Entry 8PSQ (electron microscopy, 2.65 A resolution); this record covers chains B and C of the 5 polymer chains in the assembly.

[Chain B]
Molecule: Putative PB1
Source organism: Tilapia lake virus
UniProtKB: A0A1Y9SHW4 (A0A1Y9SHW4_9VIRU); numbering as in UniProt (aligned over 1-519)
Amino-acid sequence (519 residues; row label = number of the first residue in the row):
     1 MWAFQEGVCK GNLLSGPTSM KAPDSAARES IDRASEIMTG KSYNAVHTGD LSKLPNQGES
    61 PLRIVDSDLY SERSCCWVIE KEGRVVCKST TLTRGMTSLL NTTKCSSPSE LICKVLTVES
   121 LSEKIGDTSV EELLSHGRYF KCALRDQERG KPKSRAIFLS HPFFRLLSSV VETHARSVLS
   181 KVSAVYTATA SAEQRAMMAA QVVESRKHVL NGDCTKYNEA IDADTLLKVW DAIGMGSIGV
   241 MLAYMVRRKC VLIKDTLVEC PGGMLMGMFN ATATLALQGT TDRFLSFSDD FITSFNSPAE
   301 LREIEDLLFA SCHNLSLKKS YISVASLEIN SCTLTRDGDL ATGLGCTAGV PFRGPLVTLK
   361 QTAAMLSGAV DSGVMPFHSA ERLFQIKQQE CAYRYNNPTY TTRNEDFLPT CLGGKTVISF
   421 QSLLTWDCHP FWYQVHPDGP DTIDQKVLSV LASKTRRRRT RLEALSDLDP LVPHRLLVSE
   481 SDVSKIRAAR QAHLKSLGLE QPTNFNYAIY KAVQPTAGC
Disordered / not traced: 516-519
Bound ions: Mg2+ near Asp290 (its only coordinating residue here)
What the authors report for this chain:
  - specificity-determining residues: Asn270 (proposed by the authors, not directly observed)

[Chain C]
Molecule: RNA-dependent RNA polymerase
Source organism: Tilapia lake virus
UniProtKB: A0A7G3S745 (A0A7G3S745_9VIRU); residues 1-457 here = UniProt positions 1-457
Amino-acid sequence (478 residues; each row starts with the number of its first residue):
     1 MSQFGKSFKG RTEVTITEYR SHTVKDVHRS LLTADKSLRK SFCFRNALNQ FLDKDLPLLP
    61 IRPKLESRVA VKKSKLRSQL SFRPGLTQEE AIDLYNKGYD GDSVSGALQD RVVNEPVAYS
   121 SADNDKFHRG LAALGYTLAD RAFDTCESGF VRAIPTTPCG FICCGPGSFK DSLGFVIKIG
   181 EFWHMYDGFQ HFVAVEDAKF LASKSPSFWL AKRLAKRLNL VPKEDPSVAA AECPCKKVWE
   241 ASFARAPTAL DPFGGRAFCD QGWVYHRDVG YATANHISQE TLFQQALSVR NLGPQGSANV
   301 SGSIHTALDR LRAAYSRGTP ASRSILQGLA NLITPVGENF ECDLDKRKLN IKALRSPERY
   361 ITIEGLVVNL DDVVRGFYLD KAKVTVLSRS KWMGYEDLPQ KPPNGTFYCR KRKAMLLISC
   421 SPGTYAKKRK VAVQEDRFKD MRVENFREVA ENMDLNQGSG SENLYFQGHH HHHHHHHH
Disordered / not traced: 140-478
Differences from the reference sequence: conflict Lys391 (Arg in A0A7G3S745); expression tag (458-478)

[Interface between chain B and chain C]
Contacting residue pairs (193):
  Thr18(B) with Leu32(C)
  Tyr70(B) with Thr17(C); Glu18(C); Ser21(C)
  Glu72(B) with Val27(C)
  Arg73(B) with Arg29(C)
  Thr93(B) with Ser21(C); His22(C)
  Thr97(B) with Ser7(C); Phe8(C); Arg11(C), hydrogen bond (backbone-side chain); Glu18(C), hydrogen bond; His22(C), hydrogen bond
  Leu100(B) with Arg11(C); Glu18(C)
  Asn101(B) with Ser7(C), hydrogen bond (side chain-backbone); Phe8(C); Lys9(C); Arg11(C), hydrogen bond
  Cys105(B) with Arg11(C), hydrogen bond (backbone-side chain)
  Ser106(B) with Arg11(C)
  Ser191(B) with Asn114(C), hydrogen bond
  Glu193(B) with Pro116(C)
  Gln194(B) with Ser78(C), hydrogen bond; Asn114(C), hydrogen bond
  Met197(B) with Leu76(C); Arg77(C)
  Asp337(B) with Lys75(C), hydrogen bond (backbone-side chain)
  Asp339(B) with Lys75(C); Leu76(C)
  Phe352(B) with Asp35(C)
  Arg353(B) with Ser30(C), hydrogen bond (side chain-backbone); Leu31(C), hydrogen bond (side chain-backbone); Leu32(C); Ala34(C)
  Gly354(B) with Asp35(C), hydrogen bond (backbone-side chain); Leu38(C)
  Pro355(B) with Phe44(C), hydrophobic
  Val357(B) with His28(C)
  Gln361(B) with Ser30(C)
  Ser367(B) with Gly130(C)
  Val370(B) with Tyr119(C); Ala133(C), hydrophobic
  Asp371(B) with Pro116(C); Val117(C); Ala118(C), hydrogen bond (backbone-backbone); Tyr119(C); Gly130(C), hydrogen bond (side chain-backbone); Leu131(C); Ala132(C), hydrogen bond (side chain-backbone)
  Ser372(B) with Pro116(C); Ala118(C)
  Gly373(B) with Lys73(C)
  Phe377(B) with Gly130(C); Leu134(C), hydrophobic
  Tyr395(B) with Asp35(C), hydrogen bond
  Pro398(B) with Arg45(C)
  Thr399(B) with Arg39(C); Phe42(C); Arg45(C)
  Tyr400(B) with Asp35(C); Arg39(C); Phe44(C); Arg45(C)
  Thr401(B) with Arg45(C); Leu48(C)
  Thr402(B) with Arg45(C); Asn49(C)
  Arg403(B) with Leu48(C); Asn49(C), hydrogen bond; Leu52(C); Asp53(C), salt bridge
  Glu405(B) with Leu52(C)
  Phe407(B) with Leu52(C), hydrophobic; Leu56(C), hydrophobic
  Leu412(B) with Phe44(C), hydrophobic
  Gln421(B) with Leu134(C); Tyr136(C), hydrogen bond
  Leu424(B) with Arg129(C); Gly130(C); Leu131(C), hydrophobic
  Thr425(B) with Lys64(C); Leu65(C), hydrogen bond (backbone-backbone); Leu131(C); Tyr136(C)
  Trp426(B) with Arg62(C); Lys64(C)
  Asp427(B) with Lys64(C)
  Pro430(B) with Ile61(C), hydrophobic
  Phe431(B) with Phe51(C), hydrophobic; Leu52(C), hydrophobic; Leu56(C)
  Tyr433(B) with Pro60(C); Arg62(C), hydrogen bond (side chain-backbone)
  Pro437(B) with Arg129(C)
  Asp438(B) with Arg129(C), salt bridge
  Ile443(B) with Ala47(C), hydrophobic; Leu48(C), hydrophobic; Phe51(C), hydrophobic
  Asp444(B) with Leu38(C); Phe44(C)
  Gln445(B) with His28(C)
  Val447(B) with Cys43(C), hydrophobic; Ala47(C), hydrophobic
  Leu448(B) with His28(C); Ser37(C)
  Ser449(B) with Lys25(C); Val27(C), hydrogen bond (side chain-backbone); His28(C)
  Ser453(B) with Val24(C), hydrogen bond (side chain-backbone); Lys25(C)
  Arg458(B) with Val24(C), hydrogen bond (side chain-backbone)
  Thr460(B) with His22(C); Thr23(C)
  Arg461(B) with Gln3(C)
  Leu462(B) with Gln3(C); Ser7(C); Phe8(C), hydrophobic; Tyr19(C), hydrophobic
  Glu463(B) with Tyr19(C), hydrogen bond (backbone-side chain)
  Ala464(B) with Thr23(C)
  Leu465(B) with Tyr19(C), hydrophobic; Arg20(C); Thr23(C)
  Ser466(B) with Asp102(C), hydrogen bond
  Asp467(B) with Tyr95(C), hydrogen bond (backbone-side chain); Tyr99(C); Asp100(C); Gly101(C), hydrogen bond (side chain-backbone); Asp102(C), hydrogen bond (backbone-side chain)
  Leu468(B) with Ile16(C), hydrophobic; Tyr95(C); Gly101(C); Asp102(C), hydrogen bond (backbone-side chain)
  Asp469(B) with Tyr95(C), hydrogen bond (backbone-side chain)
  Pro470(B) with Tyr95(C); Val104(C), hydrophobic; Ser105(C); Leu108(C), hydrophobic
  Leu471(B) with Gln88(C); Ile92(C), hydrophobic
  Val472(B) with Ile16(C), hydrophobic
  Pro473(B) with Ile16(C)
  His474(B) with Thr15(C); Ile16(C), hydrogen bond (backbone-backbone); Thr17(C), hydrogen bond (backbone-side chain); Arg20(C), hydrogen bond
  Arg475(B) with Thr15(C)
  Leu476(B) with Val14(C); Thr15(C); Ile16(C), hydrogen bond (backbone-backbone)
  Leu477(B) with Glu13(C); Val14(C); Thr15(C)
  Val478(B) with Phe4(C); Glu13(C); Val14(C), hydrogen bond (backbone-backbone); Ile16(C), hydrophobic
  Ser479(B) with Phe4(C); Thr12(C); Glu13(C), hydrogen bond (backbone-side chain)
  Glu480(B) with Ser2(C), hydrogen bond; Phe4(C)
  Val483(B) with Tyr19(C)
  Arg490(B) with Tyr95(C), hydrogen bond (side chain-backbone); Gly98(C); Tyr99(C), hydrogen bond (side chain-backbone)
  His493(B) with Asn96(C)
  Leu494(B) with Gly98(C)
  Leu497(B) with Asn96(C); Lys97(C); Gly98(C)
  Leu499(B) with Gly98(C)
  Pro502(B) with Gly98(C); Asp100(C)
  Thr503(B) with Gly98(C), hydrogen bond (backbone-backbone); Tyr99(C); Asp100(C), hydrogen bond (backbone-backbone)
  Phe505(B) with Leu86(C), hydrophobic; Leu94(C), hydrophobic; Tyr99(C), hydrophobic; Ser103(C); Ala107(C), hydrophobic
  Tyr507(B) with Arg83(C); Pro84(C), hydrogen bond (side chain-backbone); Arg111(C)
  Ile509(B) with Pro60(C), hydrophobic
  Tyr510(B) with Leu86(C), hydrophobic; Glu90(C), hydrogen bond; Leu94(C), hydrophobic
  Ala512(B) with Arg62(C)
  Val513(B) with Pro60(C), hydrophobic; Ile61(C)
Other interface residues (no listed pair), chain B (108 interface residues in all): Asp66, Arg94, Lys104, Gln147, Leu334, Gly338, Leu340, Ala364, Arg394, Leu408, His429, Gln434, Lys446, Val450, Leu451, Asn504, Ala508
Other interface residues (no listed pair), chain C (94 interface residues in all): Gly10, Asp26, Leu59, Pro63, Arg68, Ala91, Glu115, His128

[Summary]
108 residues of chain B face 94 of chain C across their interface, with 44 hydrogen bonds and 2 salt bridges.
Among the polar pairs are Arg403(B)-Asp53(C), Asp438(B)-Arg129(C) and Thr97(B)-Arg11(C). The paper reports the
specificity determinant Asn270(B).
Here chain B is Putative PB1 and chain C is RNA-dependent RNA polymerase, both from Tilapia lake virus. Entry
8PSQ (Tilapia Lake Virus polymerase in cRNA pre-initiation state mode A (core only)) was determined by
electron microscopy together with 8PSN, 8PSO, 8PSS, 8PSU, 8PSX, 8PSZ and 6 further entries from the same
study.
